PDB entry 8YT8 | electron microscopy, 3.50 A resolution | chains E and O of the 9 polymer chains in the assembly

Chain E:
Protein: Dystrophin
From: Mus musculus
UniProt: P11531 (DMD_MOUSE); residues 3065-3395 here = UniProt positions 3065-3395
Sequence (331 residues; numbered 3065 to 3395; the number before each row is that of its first residue):
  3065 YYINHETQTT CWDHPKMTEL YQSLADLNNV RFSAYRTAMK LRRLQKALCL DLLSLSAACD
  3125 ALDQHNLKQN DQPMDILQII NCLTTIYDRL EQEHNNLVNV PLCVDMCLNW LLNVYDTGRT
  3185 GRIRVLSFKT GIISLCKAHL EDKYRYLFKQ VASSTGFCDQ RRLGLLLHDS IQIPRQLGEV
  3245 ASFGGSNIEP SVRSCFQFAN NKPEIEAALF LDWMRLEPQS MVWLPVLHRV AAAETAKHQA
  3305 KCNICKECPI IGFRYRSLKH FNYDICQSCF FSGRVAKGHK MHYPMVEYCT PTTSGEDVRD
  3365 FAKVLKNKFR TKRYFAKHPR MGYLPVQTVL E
Ion coordination: Zn2+: C3306, C3309, C3330, C3333
Small-molecule neighbours: phosphatidyl serine (P5S; O-[(R)-{[(2R)-2,3-bis(octadecanoyloxy)propyl]oxy}(hydroxy)phosphoryl]-L-serine): Q3303, R3318, N3326, D3328, F3365
Swiss-Prot annotation at these positions:
  - zinc finger: K3301 to T3357 (ZZ-type)
  - binding site (Zn(2+)): C3306, C3309, C3330, C3333
From the paper describing this entry:
  - Zn2+ coordination: C3306, C3333
  - disease-associated variants - C3306F, C3333Y: decreased stability (proposed by the authors, not directly observed)
  - post-translational modification sites: T3074 (citing earlier work)

Chain O:
Protein: Beta-dystroglycan
From: Mus musculus
UniProt: Q62165 (DAG1_MOUSE); residue numbers follow UniProt; this construct covers 492-780
Sequence (289 residues; numbered 492 to 780; the number before each row is that of its first residue):
   492 NQRPELKNHI DRVDAWVGTY FEVKIPSDTF YDNEDTTTDK LKLTLKLREQ QLVGEKSWVQ
   552 FNSNSQLMYG LPDSSHVGKH EYFMHATDKG GLSAVDAFEI HVHKRPQGDK APARFKARLA
   612 GDPAPVVNDI HKKIALVKKL AFAFGDRNCS SITLQNITRG SIVVEWTNNT LPLEPCPKEQ
   672 IIGLSRRIAD ENGKPRPAFS NALEPDFKAL SIAVTGSGSC RHLQFIPVAP PSPGSSAAPA
   732 TEVPDRDPEK SSEDDVYLHT VIPAVVVAAI LLIAGIIAMI CYRKKRKGK
Disulfide bonds: C667-C711
Covalently attached groups: N-acetylglucosamine (NAG) linked to N639, N647, N659
Ion coordination: Ca2+: D502, D587, A588 (shared with 1 residue of chain B; 1 residue of chain G)
Swiss-Prot annotation at these positions:
  - motif: R774 to K780 (Nuclear localization signal)
  - site (Cleavage): G651, S652, H713, L714
  - glycosylation (N-linked (GlcNAc...) asparagine): N639, N647, N659
From the paper describing this entry:
  - post-translational modification sites: G651 to S652 (citing earlier work)
  - mutagenesis - C667F: abolished expression
  - disease-associated variants - C667F: abolished expression

How chain E and chain O interact:
Residue-residue contacts (12; chain E residue first):
  Q3303(E) - R774(O)  hydrogen bond
  T3354(E) - R777(O)  hydrogen bond
  P3355(E) - R777(O)
  T3356(E) - R774(O)
  T3357(E) - R774(O)  hydrogen bond (side chain-backbone)
  T3357(E) - K775(O)
  T3357(E) - K776(O)
  S3358(E) - Y773(O)
  S3358(E) - R774(O)  hydrogen bond (backbone-backbone)
  E3360(E) - R777(O)  salt bridge
  E3395(E) - R777(O)  hydrogen bond (backbone-side chain)
  E3395(E) - K780(O)  salt bridge
Also at the interface, not in a pair above, chain E (10 interface residues in all): H3203, V3393

Summary:
The interface between chain E and chain O involves 10 residues on one side and 6 on the other; the contacts
include 5 hydrogen bonds and 2 salt bridges. Among the polar pairs are E3360(E)-R777(O), E3395(E)-K780(O) and
Q3303(E)-R774(O). From the paper: C3306F and C3333Y of chain E reduce stability; Zn2+ coordination by C3306(E)
and C3333(E).
Chain E is Dystrophin and chain O is Beta-dystroglycan, both from Mus musculus; the structure, Cryo-EM
structure of the dystrophin glycoprotein complex, was determined by electron microscopy.
